6Z2W - chains D and C of the 4 polymer chains in the assembly; structure by electron microscopy, 2.82 A resolution.

Chain D (and C):
Protein: DNA damage checkpoint protein LCD1
Source organism: Saccharomyces cerevisiae S288C
Notes: chain C of this document is another copy of the same molecule, construct and numbering; everything in this record applies to it too
UniProtKB: Q04377 (LCD1_YEAST); residue numbers follow UniProt; this construct covers 1-747
Amino-acid sequence (747 residues; numbered 1 to 747; the number before each row is that of its first residue):
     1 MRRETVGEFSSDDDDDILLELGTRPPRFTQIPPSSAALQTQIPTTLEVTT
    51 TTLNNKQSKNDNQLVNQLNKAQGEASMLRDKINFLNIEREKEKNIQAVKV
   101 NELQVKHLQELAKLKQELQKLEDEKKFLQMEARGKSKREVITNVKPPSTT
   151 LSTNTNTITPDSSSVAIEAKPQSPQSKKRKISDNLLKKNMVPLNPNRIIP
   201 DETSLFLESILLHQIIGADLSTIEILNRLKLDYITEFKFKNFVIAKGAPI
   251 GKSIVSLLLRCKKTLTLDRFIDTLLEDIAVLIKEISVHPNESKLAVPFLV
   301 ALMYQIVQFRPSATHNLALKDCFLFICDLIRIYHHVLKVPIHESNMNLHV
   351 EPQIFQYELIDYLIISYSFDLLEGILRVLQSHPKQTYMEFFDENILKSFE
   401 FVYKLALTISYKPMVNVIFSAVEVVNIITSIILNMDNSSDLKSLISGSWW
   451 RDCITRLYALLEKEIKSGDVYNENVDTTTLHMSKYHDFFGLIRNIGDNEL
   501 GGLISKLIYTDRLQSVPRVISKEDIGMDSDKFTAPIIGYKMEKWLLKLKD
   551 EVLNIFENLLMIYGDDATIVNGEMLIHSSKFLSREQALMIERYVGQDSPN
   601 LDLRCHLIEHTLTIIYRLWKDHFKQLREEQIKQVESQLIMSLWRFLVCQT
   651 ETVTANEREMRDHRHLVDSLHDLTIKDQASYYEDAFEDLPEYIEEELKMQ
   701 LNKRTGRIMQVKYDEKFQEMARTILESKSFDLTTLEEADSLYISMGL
Disordered / not traced: 1-185, 528-531
Curated features (UniProtKB/Swiss-Prot):
  - modified residue (Phosphoserine): Ser-10, Ser-11, Ser-76

Chain D / chain C interface:
Pairs across the interface (26; chain D residue first):
  Pro-195(D) / Arg-197(C)  hydrogen bond (backbone-side chain)
  Arg-197(D) / Pro-195(C)  hydrogen bond (side chain-backbone)
  Arg-197(D) / Ile-199(C)
  Ile-199(D) / Arg-197(C)
  Ser-204(D) / Ser-204(C)
  Glu-208(D) / Leu-259(C)
  Glu-208(D) / Lys-262(C)  salt bridge
  Glu-208(D) / Lys-263(C)
  Leu-211(D) / Leu-259(C)  hydrophobic
  Leu-212(D) / Leu-259(C)  hydrophobic
  Leu-220(D) / Lys-252(C)
  Glu-224(D) / Lys-252(C)
  Glu-224(D) / Val-255(C)
  Arg-228(D) / Arg-228(C)
  Arg-228(D) / Pro-249(C)
  Arg-228(D) / Lys-252(C)
  Pro-249(D) / Arg-228(C)
  Lys-252(D) / Leu-220(C)
  Lys-252(D) / Glu-224(C)
  Lys-252(D) / Arg-228(C)
  Val-255(D) / Glu-224(C)
  Leu-259(D) / Glu-208(C)
  Leu-259(D) / Leu-211(C)  hydrophobic
  Leu-259(D) / Leu-212(C)  hydrophobic
  Lys-262(D) / Glu-208(C)  salt bridge
  Lys-263(D) / Glu-208(C)
Other interface residues (no listed pair), chain D (23 interface residues in all): Asn-196, Ile-198, Asp-201, Asn-227, Gly-247, Asp-511, Leu-513
Other interface residues (no listed pair), chain C (23 interface residues in all): Asn-196, Ile-198, Asp-201, Asn-227, Gly-247, Asp-511, Leu-513

Overview:
The chain D/chain C interface involves 23 residues from each chain, with 2 hydrogen bonds and 2 salt bridges.
Among the polar pairs are Glu-208(D)/Lys-262(C) and Pro-195(D)/Arg-197(C).
Both chains are DNA damage checkpoint protein LCD1 (Saccharomyces cerevisiae S288C). Entry 6Z2W (Mec1-Ddc2
(F2244L mutant) in complex with Mg AMP-PNP) was determined by electron microscopy (same publication as 6Z2X
and 6Z3A).
